8YBX - chains J and K of the 10 polymer chains in the assembly; structure by electron microscopy, 3.68 A resolution.

Chain J (and K):
Name: CASP8 and FADD-like apoptosis regulator subunit p43
From: Homo sapiens
Notes: chain K of this document is another copy of the same molecule, construct and numbering; everything in this record applies to it too
UniProt: O15519 (CFLAR_HUMAN); residues 1-181 here = UniProt positions 1-181
Chain sequence (181 residues; numbered 1 to 181; the number before each row is that of its first residue):
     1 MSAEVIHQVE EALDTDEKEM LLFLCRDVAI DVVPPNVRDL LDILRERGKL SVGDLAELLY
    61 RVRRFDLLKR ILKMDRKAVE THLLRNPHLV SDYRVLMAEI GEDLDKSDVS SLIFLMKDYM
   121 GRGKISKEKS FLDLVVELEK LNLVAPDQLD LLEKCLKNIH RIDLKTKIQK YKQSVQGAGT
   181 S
Not modelled in the structure: 122-125, 176-181 (chain K: 176-181)

Interface between chain J and chain K:
Residue-residue contacts (10; chain J residue first):
  E11(J) with D31(K); V32(K)
  R63(J) with Y119(K); L141(K)
  R64(J) with K140(K)
  F65(J) with K140(K), hydrogen bond (backbone-backbone); N142(K)
  D66(J) with K140(K), hydrogen bond (backbone-backbone)
  E102(J) with G123(K)
  D105(J) with R122(K), salt bridge
Interface residues without a listed pair, chain J (12 interface residues in all): D16, E17, K69, R70, D103
Interface residues without a listed pair, chain K (12 interface residues in all): I30, K124, S126, E139

Overview:
Chain J and chain K each contribute 12 residues to their interface; the contacts include 2 hydrogen bonds and
1 salt bridge. Polar contacts include D105(J)-R122(K), F65(J)-K140(K) and D66(J)-K140(K).
Both chains are CASP8 and FADD-like apoptosis regulator subunit p43 (Homo sapiens). Entry 8YBX (Structure of
the FADD/Caspase-8/cFLIP death effector domain assembly) was determined by electron microscopy, deposited
together with 8YD7 and 8YD8.
